7CH8 - chains E and G of the 12 polymer chains in the assembly; structure by electron microscopy, 3.90 A resolution.

Chain E:
Molecule: MlaD domain-containing protein
Source organism: Pseudomonas aeruginosa (strain ATCC 15692 / DSM 22644 / CIP 104116 / JCM 14847 / LMG 12228 / 1C / PRS 101 / PAO1)
Reference sequence: Q9HVW3 (Q9HVW3_PSEAE); residue numbers follow UniProt; this construct covers 1-157
Sequence (157 residues; each row starts with the number of its first residue):
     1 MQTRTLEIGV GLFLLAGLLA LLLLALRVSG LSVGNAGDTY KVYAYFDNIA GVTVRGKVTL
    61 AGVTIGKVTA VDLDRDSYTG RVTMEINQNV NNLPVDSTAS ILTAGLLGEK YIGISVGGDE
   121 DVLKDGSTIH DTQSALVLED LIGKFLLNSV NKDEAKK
Disordered / not traced: 1, 151-157
Ligand contacts: 3-sn-phosphatidic acid (LPP; 2-(hexadecanoyloxy)-1-[(phosphonooxy)methyl]ethyl hexadecanoate): Leu14, Leu18, Leu21, Leu22

Chain G:
Molecule: Probable permease of ABC transporter
Source organism: Pseudomonas aeruginosa (strain ATCC 15692 / DSM 22644 / CIP 104116 / JCM 14847 / LMG 12228 / 1C / PRS 101 / PAO1)
Reference sequence: Q9HVW2 (Q9HVW2_PSEAE); residue numbers follow UniProt; this construct covers 1-265
Sequence (265 residues; numbered 1 to 265; the number before each row is that of its first residue):
     1 MRRVSPLERI RLFGRAGLDV VAALGRSTLF LGHALLGRRT PGTGLHLLVK QLYSVGVLSL
    61 AIIVVSGLFI GMVLALQGYN ILISYGSEQA VGQMVALTLL RELGPVVTGL LFAGRAGSAL
   121 TAEIGNMKAT EQLSSLEMIG VDPLKYIVAP RLWAGFISMP LLAAIFSVVG IWGGAMVAVD
   181 WLGVYEGSFW ANMQNSVQFT EDVLNGVIKS IVFAFVVTWI AVYQGYDCEP TSEGISRATT
   241 RTVVYASLAV LGLDFILTAL MFGDF
Disordered / not traced: 1-4, 263-265
Ligand contacts:
  - 3-sn-phosphatidic acid (LPP; 2-(hexadecanoyloxy)-1-[(phosphonooxy)methyl]ethyl hexadecanoate), molecule 1: Gly17, Val20, Val21, Arg241, Tyr245
  - 3-sn-phosphatidic acid (LPP), molecule 2: Asp19, Val20, Ala23, Leu24, Ser27, Val212, Val216, Trp219, Ile220, Tyr223, Gln224, Arg241, Tyr245, Leu248, Ala249, Gly252, Leu253, Phe255, Ile256, Leu257
  - 3-sn-phosphatidic acid (LPP), molecule 3: Leu58, Ala61, Ile62, Val64, Val65, Leu68, Phe69, Arg115
  - 3-sn-phosphatidic acid (LPP), molecule 4: Leu74, Leu82, Ser87, Gln89, Ala90, Gln93, Met94, Leu97, Thr98, Asn192
  - 3-sn-phosphatidic acid (LPP), molecule 5: Gln77, Ile81, Tyr85, Met94
  - 3-sn-phosphatidic acid (LPP), molecule 6: Val244, Tyr245, Leu248

Interface between chain E and chain G:
Residue-residue contacts (20; chain E residue first):
  Leu6(E) - Leu29(G)  hydrophobic
  Glu7(E) - Val21(G)
  Glu7(E) - Ala22(G)
  Glu7(E) - Gly25(G)
  Glu7(E) - Arg26(G)  salt bridge
  Ile8(E) - Leu18(G)  hydrophobic
  Ile8(E) - Val21(G)
  Ile8(E) - Ala22(G)  hydrophobic
  Val10(E) - Gly25(G)
  Val10(E) - Thr28(G)
  Gly11(E) - Val21(G)
  Gly11(E) - Gly25(G)
  Leu12(E) - Val21(G)
  Leu14(E) - Leu24(G)  hydrophobic
  Leu14(E) - Thr28(G)
  Leu14(E) - Trp219(G)  hydrophobic
  Leu15(E) - Val21(G)  hydrophobic
  Leu21(E) - Ile256(G)
  Leu22(E) - Ile256(G)  hydrophobic
  Leu23(E) - Leu260(G)  hydrophobic
Other interface residues (no listed pair), chain E (13 interface residues in all): Leu18, Leu24
Other interface residues (no listed pair), chain G (12 interface residues in all): Phe255

Overview:
Chain E and chain G form an interface of 13 and 12 residues respectively, with 1 salt bridge. Its one
salt-bridged contact is Glu7(E)-Arg26(G). One 3-sn-phosphatidic acid molecule is bound between chain E and
chain G. Ligands of chain G: 6 copies of 3-sn-phosphatidic acid.
Here chain E is MlaD domain-containing protein and chain G is Probable permease of ABC transporter, both from
Pseudomonas aeruginosa (strain ATCC 15692 / DSM 22644 / CIP 104116 / JCM 14847 / LMG 12228 / 1C / PRS 101 /
PAO1). Entry 7CH8 (Cryo-EM structure of P.aeruginosa MlaFEBD with ADP-V) was determined by electron
microscopy, deposited together with 7CH9, 7CH6, 7CH7 and 7CHA.
